6ZJN - chains L and M of the 15 polymer chains in the assembly; structure by electron microscopy, 6.10 A resolution (low resolution: residue-level contacts below are approximate; hydrogen-bond / salt-bridge calls are withheld).

Chain L:
Protein: NADH-quinone oxidoreductase subunit 12
Source organism: Thermus thermophilus
Notes: EC 7.1.1.-
Reference sequence: Q56227 (NQO12_THET8); residue numbers follow UniProt; this construct covers 1-606
Chain sequence (606 residues; each row starts with the number of its first residue):
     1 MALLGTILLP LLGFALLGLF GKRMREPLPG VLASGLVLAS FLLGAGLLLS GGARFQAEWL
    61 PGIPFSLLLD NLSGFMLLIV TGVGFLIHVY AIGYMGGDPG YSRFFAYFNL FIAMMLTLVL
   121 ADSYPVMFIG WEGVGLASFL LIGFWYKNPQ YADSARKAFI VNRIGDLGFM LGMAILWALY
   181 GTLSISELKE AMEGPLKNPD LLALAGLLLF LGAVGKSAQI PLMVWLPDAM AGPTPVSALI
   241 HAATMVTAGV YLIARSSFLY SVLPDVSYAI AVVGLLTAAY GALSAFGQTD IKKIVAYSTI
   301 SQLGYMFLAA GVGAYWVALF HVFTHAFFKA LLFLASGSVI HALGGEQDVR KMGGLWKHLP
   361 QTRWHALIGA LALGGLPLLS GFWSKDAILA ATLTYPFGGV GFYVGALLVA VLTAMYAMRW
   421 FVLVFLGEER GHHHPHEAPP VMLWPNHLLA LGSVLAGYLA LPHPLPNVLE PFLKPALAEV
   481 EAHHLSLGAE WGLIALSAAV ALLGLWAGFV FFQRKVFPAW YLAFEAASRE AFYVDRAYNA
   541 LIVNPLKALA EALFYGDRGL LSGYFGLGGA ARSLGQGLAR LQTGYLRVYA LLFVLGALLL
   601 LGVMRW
Not modelled in the structure: 606

Chain M:
Protein: NADH-quinone oxidoreductase subunit 13
Source organism: Thermus thermophilus
Notes: EC 7.1.1.-
Reference sequence: Q56228 (NQO13_THET8); numbering as in UniProt (aligned over 1-469)
Chain sequence (469 residues; row label = number of the first residue in the row):
     1 MVVLAVLLPV VFGALLLLGL PRALGVLGAG LSFLLNLYLF LTHPGGVAHA FQAPLLPGAG
    61 VYWAFGLDGL SALFFLTIAL TVFLGALVAR VEGRFLGLAL LMEGLLLGLF AARDLLVFYV
   121 FFEAALIPAL LMLYLYGGEG RTRALYTFVL FTLVGSLPML AAVLGARLLS GSPTFLLEDL
   181 LAHPLQEEAA FWVFLGFALA FAIKTPLFPL HAWLPPFHQE NHPSGLADAL GTLYKVGVFA
   241 FFRFAIPLAP EGFAQAQGLL LFLAALSALY GAWVAFAAKD FKTLLAYAGL SHMGVAALGV
   301 FSGTPEGAMG GLYLLAASGV YTGGLFLLAG RLYERTGTLE IGRYRGLAQS APGLAALALI
   361 LFLAMVGLPG LSGFPGEFLT LLGAYKASPW LAALAFLSVI ASAAYALTAF QKTFWEEGGS
   421 GVKDLAGAEW GFALLSVLAL LLMGVFPGYF ARGLHPLAEA FAKLLGGGA
Not modelled in the structure: 468-469

Interface between chain L and chain M:
Pairs across the interface (10):
  Ile129(L) with Pro369(M)
  Tyr146(L) with Trp415(M); Glu416(M); Glu417(M)
  Lys147(L) with Glu417(M)
  Ala174(L) with Tyr385(M)
  Ala550(L) with Trp273(M); Ala277(M)
  Glu551(L) with Ala277(M)
  Phe554(L) with Ala277(M)
Also at the interface, not in a pair above, chain L (8 interface residues in all): Trp59
Also at the interface, not in a pair above, chain M (10 interface residues in all): Val274, Phe276, Gly448

In short:
8 residues of chain L and 10 residues of chain M are in contact.
Here chain L is NADH-quinone oxidoreductase subunit 12 and chain M is NADH-quinone oxidoreductase subunit 13,
both from Thermus thermophilus. Entry 6ZJN (Respiratory complex I from Thermus thermophilus, NADH dataset,
minor state) was determined by electron microscopy (same publication as 6I0D, 6I1P, 6Q8O, 6Q8W, 6Q8X, 6Y11 and
3 further entries).
